PDB entry 2AIY | solution NMR | chains A and F of the 12 polymer chains in the assembly

[Chain A]
Protein: Protein (insulin)
Notes: fragment: alpha chain
UniProt: P01308 (INS_HUMAN); residues 1-21 here correspond to UniProt positions 90-110 (UniProt number = residue number + 89)
Sequence (21 residues; numbered 1 to 21; the number before each row is that of its first residue):
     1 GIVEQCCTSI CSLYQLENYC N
Cystine bridges: Cys6-Cys11
Small-molecule neighbours: phenol (IPH): Cys6, Ile10, Cys11, Ser12, Leu16

[Chain F]
Protein: Protein (insulin)
Notes: fragment: beta chain
UniProt: P01308 (INS_HUMAN); residues 1-30 here correspond to UniProt positions 25-54 (UniProt number = residue number + 24)
Sequence (30 residues; numbered 1 to 30; the number before each row is that of its first residue):
     1 FVNQHLCGSH LVEALYLVCG ERGFFYTPKT

[Interface between chain A and chain F]
Contacting residue pairs - 8 pairs, chain A then chain F:
  Cys6(A) - Val2(F)
  Cys7(A) - Phe1(F)
  Cys7(A) - Val2(F)
  Thr8(A) - Phe1(F)
  Thr8(A) - Val2(F)
  Ile10(A) - Val2(F)
  Ile10(A) - Asn3(F)
  Ile10(A) - His5(F)
Interface residues without a listed pair, chain F (5 interface residues in all): Leu6

[Overview]
4 residues of chain A face 5 of chain F across their interface. Bound to chain A: phenol.
Chain A is Protein (insulin) and chain F is Protein (insulin); the structure, R6 human insulin hexamer
(SYMMETRIC), NMR, 20 structures, was determined by solution NMR together with 3AIY, 4AIY and 5AIY from the
same study.
